PDB entry 3JB9 | electron microscopy, 3.60 A resolution | chains N and W of the 43 polymer chains in the assembly

# Chain N
Molecule: U6 snRNA
From: Schizosaccharomyces pombe
Sequence (99 nucleotides; numbered 1 to 99; the number before each row is that of its first residue):
     1 GAUCUUCGGA UCACUUUGGU CAAAUUGAAA CGAUACAGAG AAGAUUAGCA UGGCCCCUGC
    61 ACAAGGAUGA CACUGCGACA UUGAGAGAAA ACCCAUUUU
Disordered / not traced: 91-99
Ion coordination: Mg2+ site 1: G66, U68; Mg2+ site 2 near U68 (its only coordinating residue here); Mg2+ site 3 near G69 (its only coordinating residue here)

# Chain W
Molecule: Pre-mRNA-splicing factor cdc5
From: Schizosaccharomyces pombe 972h-
UniProt: P39964 (CEF1_SCHPO); residues 1-757 carry their UniProt numbers (342 of 757 residues fall inside the UniProt entry; the rest is not from it)
Chain sequence (757 residues; numbered 1 to 757; the number before each row is that of its first residue; X marks 415 residues of unknown identity (built as UNK)):
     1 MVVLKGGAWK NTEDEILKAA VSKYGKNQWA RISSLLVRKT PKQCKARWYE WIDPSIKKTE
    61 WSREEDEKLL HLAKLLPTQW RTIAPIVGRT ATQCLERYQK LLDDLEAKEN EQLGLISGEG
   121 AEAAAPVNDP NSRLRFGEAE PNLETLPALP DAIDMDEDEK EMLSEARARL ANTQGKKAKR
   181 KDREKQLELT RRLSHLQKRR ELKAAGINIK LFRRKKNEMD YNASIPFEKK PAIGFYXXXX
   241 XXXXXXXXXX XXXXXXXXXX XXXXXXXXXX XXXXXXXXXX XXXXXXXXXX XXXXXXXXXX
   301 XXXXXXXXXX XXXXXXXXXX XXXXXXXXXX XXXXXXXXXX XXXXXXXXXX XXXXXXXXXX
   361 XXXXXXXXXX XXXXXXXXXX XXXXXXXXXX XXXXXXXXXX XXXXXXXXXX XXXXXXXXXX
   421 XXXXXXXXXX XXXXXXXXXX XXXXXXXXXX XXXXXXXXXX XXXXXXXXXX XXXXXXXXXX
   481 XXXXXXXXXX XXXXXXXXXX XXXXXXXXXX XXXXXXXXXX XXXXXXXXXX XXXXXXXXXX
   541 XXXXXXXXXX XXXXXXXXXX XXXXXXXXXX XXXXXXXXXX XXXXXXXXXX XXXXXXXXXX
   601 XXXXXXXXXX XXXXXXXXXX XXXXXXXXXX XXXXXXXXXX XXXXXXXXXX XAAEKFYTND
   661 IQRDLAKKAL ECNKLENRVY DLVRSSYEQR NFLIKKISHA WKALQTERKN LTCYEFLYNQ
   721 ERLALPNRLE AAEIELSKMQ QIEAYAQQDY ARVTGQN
Disordered / not traced: 1-7, 110-153, 204-220, 237, 272-501, 536-539, 553, 572-580, 591, 609-613, 640-651
Curated features (UniProtKB/Swiss-Prot):
  - DNA-binding region (H-T-H motif): Trp29 to Ile52, Trp80 to Leu102

# How chain N and chain W interact
Pairs across the interface (15):
  A39(N) - Arg180(W)  sugar contact
  G40(N) - Lys176(W)  phosphate contact
  G40(N) - Lys177(W)  phosphate contact
  G40(N) - Arg180(W)  salt bridge to the phosphate
  A41(N) - Lys176(W)  hydrogen bond to the phosphate
  A42(N) - Tyr24(W)  base contact
  A42(N) - Gln28(W)  base contact
  A42(N) - Arg31(W)  salt bridge to the phosphate
  A42(N) - Asn172(W)  hydrogen bond to the sugar
  A42(N) - Thr173(W)  sugar contact
  G43(N) - Tyr24(W)  phosphate contact
  G43(N) - Arg31(W)  salt bridge to the phosphate
  G43(N) - Ser34(W)  base contact
  G43(N) - Arg169(W)  hydrogen bond to the sugar
  C54(N) - Tyr221(W)  hydrogen bond to the base
Interface residues without a listed pair, chain N (10 interface residues in all): G38, U68, C71, A72
Interface residues without a listed pair, chain W (14 interface residues in all): Ala30, Gly175, Lys181

# Summary
The interface between chain N and chain W involves 10 residues on one side and 14 on the other; the contacts
include 4 hydrogen bonds and 3 salt bridges. Among the polar pairs are C54(N)-Tyr221(W), A42(N)-Asn172(W) and
G43(N)-Arg169(W).
Here chain N is U6 snRNA (Schizosaccharomyces pombe) and chain W is Pre-mRNA-splicing factor cdc5
(Schizosaccharomyces pombe 972h-). Entry 3JB9 (Cryo-EM structure of the yeast spliceosome at 3.6 angstrom
resolution) was determined by electron microscopy.
